2GDE - chains H and D of the 3 polymer chains in the assembly; structure by X-ray diffraction, 2.00 A resolution.

[Chain H]
Molecule: Thrombin heavy chain
From: Homo sapiens
Notes: EC 3.4.21.5
Reference sequence: P00734 (THRB_HUMAN); the construct lacks a stretch of the UniProt sequence and is renumbered around it, so the offset changes along the chain: 16-36 = UniProt 364-384; 37-60 = UniProt 386-409; 61-77 = UniProt 419-435; 78-97 = UniProt 437-456; 7 more segments
Amino-acid sequence (259 residues; row label = number of the first residue in the row; note: 3 numbers in that range are skipped by the numbering (no residue carries them; nothing is unmodelled there); a row labelled like 60A-60I holds insertion residues (60A, then the next letters in order)):
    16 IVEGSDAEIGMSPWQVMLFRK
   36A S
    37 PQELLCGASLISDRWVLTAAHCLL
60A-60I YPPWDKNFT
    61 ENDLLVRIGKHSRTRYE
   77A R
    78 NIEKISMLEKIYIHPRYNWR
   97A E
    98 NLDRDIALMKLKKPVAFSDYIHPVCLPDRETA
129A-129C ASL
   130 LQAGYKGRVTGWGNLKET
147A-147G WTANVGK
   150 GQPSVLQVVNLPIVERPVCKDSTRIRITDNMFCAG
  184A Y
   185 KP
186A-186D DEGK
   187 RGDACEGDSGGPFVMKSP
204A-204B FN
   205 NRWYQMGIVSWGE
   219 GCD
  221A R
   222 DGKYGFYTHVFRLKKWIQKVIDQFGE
Not modelled in the structure: 147A-147G, 245-247
Disulfides: Cys42-Cys58, Cys168-Cys182, Cys191-Cys220
Small-molecule neighbours: chlorodysinosin (SN3; (R)-3-((2S,3R)-1-((2s,3ar,5s,6s,7as)-2-(2-(1-carbamimidoyl-2,5-dihydro-1H-pyrrol-3-yl)ethylcarbamoyl)-5,6-dihydroxyocta hydro-1H-indol-1-yl)-3-chloro-4-methyl-1-oxopentan-2-ylamino)-2-methoxy-3-oxopropyl hydrogen sulfate): His57, Tyr60A, Trp60D, Leu99, Ile174, Asp189, Ala190, Cys191, Glu192, Ser195, Val213, Ser214, Trp215, Gly216, Glu217, Gly219, Cys220, Arg221A, Gly226, Phe227
Swiss-Prot annotation at these positions:
  - region: Ala183 to Val200 (High affinity receptor-binding region which is also known as the TP508 peptide)
  - active site (Charge relay system): His57, Asp102, Ser195
  - glycosylation: Asn60G (N-linked (GlcNAc...) (complex) asparagine)

[Chain D]
Molecule: Hirudin
Reference sequence: P28504 (HIR2_HIRME); residues 355-364 here correspond to UniProt positions 55-64 (UniProt number = residue number - 300)
Amino-acid sequence (10 residues; each row starts with the number of its first residue):
   355 DFEEIPGEYL
Construct notes: conflict Gly361 (Glu61 in P28504)
Modified residues: Tyr363 (o-sulfo-l-tyrosine; TYS)
Swiss-Prot annotation at these positions:
  - region: Asp355 to Pro360, Glu362 to Leu364 (Interaction with fibrinogen-binding exosite of thrombin)
  - modified residue: Tyr363 (Sulfotyrosine)

[Chain H / chain D interface]
Contacting residue pairs - 23 pairs, chain H then chain D:
  Phe34(H) - Phe356(D)  hydrophobic
  Lys36(H) - Tyr363(D)
  Lys36(H) - Leu364(D)
  Gln38(H) - Phe356(D)
  Gln38(H) - Glu358(D)  hydrogen bond
  Gln38(H) - Ile359(D)  hydrogen bond (side chain-backbone)
  Glu39(H) - Phe356(D)
  Leu40(H) - Phe356(D)
  Leu65(H) - Ile359(D)  hydrophobic
  Leu65(H) - Tyr363(D)
  Arg67(H) - Ile359(D)
  Arg73(H) - Phe356(D)
  Thr74(H) - Asp355(D)
  Thr74(H) - Phe356(D)
  Thr74(H) - Glu357(D)  hydrogen bond (backbone-backbone)
  Arg75(H) - Glu357(D)  salt bridge
  Tyr76(H) - Glu357(D)  hydrogen bond (backbone-side chain)
  Tyr76(H) - Pro360(D)
  Tyr76(H) - Tyr363(D)
  Glu80(H) - Tyr363(D)
  Lys81(H) - Tyr363(D)
  Ile82(H) - Ile359(D)  hydrophobic
  Ile82(H) - Tyr363(D)

[In short]
14 residues of chain H and 8 residues of chain D are in contact; the contacts include 4 hydrogen bonds and 1
salt bridge. Polar pairs include Arg75(H)-Glu357(D), Gln38(H)-Glu358(D) and Gln38(H)-Ile359(D). Chain H binds
chlorodysinosin. UniProt lists 3 active-site residues on chain H.
Here chain H is Thrombin heavy chain (Homo sapiens) and chain D is Hirudin. Entry 2GDE (Thrombin in complex
with inhibitor) was determined by X-ray diffraction.
